1G3W - chain A; structure by X-ray diffraction, 2.40 A resolution.

# Chain A
Name: Diphtheria toxin repressor
From: Corynebacterium diphtheriae
Reference sequence: P33120 (DTXR_CORDI); residue numbers follow UniProt; this construct covers 1-226
Amino-acid sequence (226 residues; numbered 1 to 226; the number before each row is that of its first residue):
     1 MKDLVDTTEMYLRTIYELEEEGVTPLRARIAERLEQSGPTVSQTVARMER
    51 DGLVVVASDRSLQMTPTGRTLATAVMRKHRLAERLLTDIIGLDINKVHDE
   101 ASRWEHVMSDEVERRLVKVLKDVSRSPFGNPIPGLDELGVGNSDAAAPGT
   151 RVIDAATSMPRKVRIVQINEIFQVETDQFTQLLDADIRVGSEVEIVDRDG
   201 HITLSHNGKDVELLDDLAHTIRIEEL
Disordered / not traced: 1-3, 141-147, 198-200, 225-226
Differences from the reference sequence: engineered mutation S102 (Cys in P33120)
Bound ions: Cd2+: H79, E83, H98 (together with sulfate ion)

# Summary
H79, E83 and H98 coordinate Cd2+.
Chain A is Diphtheria toxin repressor (Corynebacterium diphtheriae); the structure, Cd-cys102ser dtxr, was
determined by X-ray diffraction, deposited together with 1G3S, 1G3T, 1G3Y and 1FWZ.
